PDB entry 6OF7 | X-ray diffraction, 3.11 A resolution | chains A and B

# Chain A
Molecule: Cryptochrome-1
From: Mus musculus
UniProtKB: P97784 (CRY1_MOUSE); numbering as in UniProt (aligned over 1-491)
Sequence (491 residues; numbered 1 to 491; the number before each row is that of its first residue):
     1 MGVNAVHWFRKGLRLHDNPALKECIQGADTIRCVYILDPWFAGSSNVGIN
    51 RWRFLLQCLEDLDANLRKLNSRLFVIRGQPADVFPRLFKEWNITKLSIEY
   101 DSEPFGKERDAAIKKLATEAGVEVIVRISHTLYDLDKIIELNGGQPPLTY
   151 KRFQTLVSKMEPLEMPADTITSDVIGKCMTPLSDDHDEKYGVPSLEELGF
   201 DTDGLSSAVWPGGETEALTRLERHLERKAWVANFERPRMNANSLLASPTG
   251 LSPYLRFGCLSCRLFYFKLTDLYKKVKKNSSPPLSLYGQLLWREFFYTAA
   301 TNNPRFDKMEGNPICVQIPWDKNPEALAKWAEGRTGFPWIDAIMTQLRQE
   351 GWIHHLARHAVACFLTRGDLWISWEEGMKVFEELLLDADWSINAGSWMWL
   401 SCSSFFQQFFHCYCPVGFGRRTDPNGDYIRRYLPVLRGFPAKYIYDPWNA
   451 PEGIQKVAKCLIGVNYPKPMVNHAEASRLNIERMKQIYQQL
Not modelled in the structure: 1-2, 39-43, 230-241
Curated features (UniProtKB/Swiss-Prot):
  - motif: Asn50 to Phe54 (LIR 1), Asp82 to Leu87 (LIR 2), Lys151 to Leu156 (LIR 3), Leu255 to Leu260 (LIR 4), Asp271 to Val276 (LIR 5), Ser285 to Leu290 (LIR 6), Thr335 to Trp339 (LIR 7), Lys379 to Leu384 (LIR 8), Gly395 to Leu400 (LIR 9), His411 to Val416 (LIR 10), Arg430 to Val435 (LIR 11), Gln486 to Leu491 (LIR 12)
  - binding site (FAD): Ser252, Gln289, His355, Asp387 to Asp389
  - modified residue (Phosphoserine): Ser71, Ser247, Ser280
  - cross-link (Glycyl lysine isopeptide (Lys-Gly)): Lys11 (interchain with G-Cter in ubiquitin), Lys107 (interchain with G-Cter in ubiquitin), Lys159 (interchain with G-Cter in ubiquitin), Lys329 (interchain with G-Cter in ubiquitin), Lys485 (interchain with G-Cter in ubiquitin)
  - mutagenesis: Ser71 (S71A: Phosphomimetic mutant that leads to stabilization of the protein; when associated with A-280 ...), Lys107 (K107R: Sensitive to FBXL3-ediated degradation but noz affected by expression of FBXL21), His224 (H224E: Reduces affinity for FBXL3), Ser247 (S247A: Reduced MAPK-catalyzed in vitro phosphorylation. No effect on inhibition of CLOCK-BMAL1-mediated transcriptional activity ...), Tyr273 (Y273A: Reduced interaction with MAP1LC3B and significant decrease in its autophagy-mediated degradation; when associated with A-276), Val276 (V276A: Reduced interaction with MAP1LC3B and significant decrease in its autophagy-mediated degradation; when associated with A-273), Ser280 (S280A: Phosphomimetic mutant that leads to stabilization of the protein; when associated with A-71 ...), Tyr287 (Y287A: No effect on its interaction with MAP1LC3B and moderate decrease in its autophagy-mediated degradation; when associated with A-290), Leu290 (L290A: No effect on its interaction with MAP1LC3B and moderate decrease in its autophagy-mediated degradation; when associated with A-287), Gly336 (G336D: Abolishes transcriptional repression of target genes. Abolishes interaction with PER2), Glu382 to Glu383 (Decreases transcriptional repression of target genes. Decreases FBXL3 binding. Increases PER2 binding), Phe405 (F405A: Decreases affinity for FBXL3. Slightly increases affinity for PER2), 3 further mutagenesis entries in UniProt
What the authors report for this chain:
  - conformationally variable residues (order/disorder transition): Ser44 to Val47

# Chain B
Molecule: Period circadian protein homolog 2
From: Homo sapiens
UniProtKB: O15055 (PER2_HUMAN); residues 1095-1214 here correspond to UniProt positions 1093-1212 (UniProt number = residue number - 2)
Sequence (128 residues; each row starts with the number of its first residue):
  1088 GAMDPEFSSDTSHTSKYFGSIDSSENNHKAKMNTGMEESEHFIKCVLQDP
  1138 IWLLMADADSSVMMTYQLPSRNLEAVLKEDREKLKLLQKLQPRFTESQKQ
  1188 ELREVHQWMQTGGLPAAIDVAECVYCES
Not modelled in the structure: 1088-1124, 1208-1215
Sequence notes: expression tag (1088-1094, 1215)
Curated features (UniProtKB/Swiss-Prot):
  - modified residue: Ser1126 (Phosphoserine)

# Chain A / chain B interface
Contacting residue pairs - 98 pairs, chain A then chain B:
  Ser45(A) - Leu1134(B)
  Ser45(A) - Gln1135(B)  hydrogen bond (side chain-backbone)
  Ser45(A) - Asp1136(B)
  Ser45(A) - Pro1137(B)
  Asn46(A) - Leu1134(B)
  Asn46(A) - Gln1135(B)
  Asn46(A) - Asp1136(B)
  Val47(A) - Pro1137(B)  hydrophobic
  Val47(A) - Trp1139(B)  hydrophobic
  Asn142(A) - Glu1188(B)
  Gln145(A) - Gln1185(B)
  Pro147(A) - Glu1188(B)
  Leu148(A) - Phe1181(B)  hydrophobic
  Leu148(A) - Gln1185(B)
  Leu148(A) - Glu1188(B)  hydrogen bond (backbone-side chain)
  Thr149(A) - Glu1188(B)  hydrogen bond (backbone-side chain)
  Thr149(A) - Leu1189(B)
  Thr149(A) - Val1192(B)
  Lys151(A) - Val1192(B)
  Arg152(A) - Glu1188(B)
  Arg152(A) - Glu1191(B)  salt bridge
  Leu198(A) - Leu1134(B)
  Gly199(A) - Leu1134(B)
  Phe200(A) - Leu1134(B)  hydrophobic
  Glu310(A) - Leu1177(B)
  Pro313(A) - Pro1179(B)
  Cys315(A) - Pro1179(B)
  Val316(A) - Gln1178(B)
  Val316(A) - Pro1179(B)
  Gln317(A) - Leu1171(B)
  Gln317(A) - Leu1174(B)
  Gln317(A) - Leu1177(B)  hydrogen bond (side chain-backbone)
  Gln317(A) - Gln1178(B)  hydrogen bond (backbone-side chain)
  Pro319(A) - Leu1171(B)
  Asp321(A) - Arg1158(B)  salt bridge
  Asn323(A) - Tyr1153(B)  hydrogen bond
  Pro324(A) - Ala1143(B)
  Glu325(A) - Ala1143(B)
  Glu325(A) - Asp1144(B)
  Ala328(A) - Trp1139(B)
  Lys329(A) - Val1149(B)
  Lys329(A) - Met1150(B)
  Lys329(A) - Tyr1153(B)  hydrogen bond (side chain-backbone)
  Ala331(A) - Trp1139(B)
  Glu332(A) - Trp1139(B)  hydrogen bond
  Glu332(A) - Leu1140(B)
  Arg334(A) - Met1150(B)
  Leu370(A) - Leu1155(B)  hydrophobic
  Val380(A) - Trp1139(B)  hydrophobic
  Phe405(A) - Phe1181(B)  hydrophobic
  Phe405(A) - Leu1189(B)  hydrophobic
  Phe405(A) - His1193(B)  hydrogen bond (backbone-side chain)
  Phe405(A) - Trp1195(B)  hydrophobic
  Gln407(A) - His1193(B)
  Gln408(A) - Val1192(B)
  Gln408(A) - His1193(B)
  Phe409(A) - Trp1195(B)  hydrophobic
  Phe409(A) - Pro1202(B)  hydrophobic
  Phe409(A) - Ala1204(B)  hydrophobic
  Phe410(A) - Ala1204(B)
  His411(A) - Ala1203(B)
  His411(A) - Ala1204(B)
  His411(A) - Val1207(B)
  Gly463(A) - Met1151(B)
  Val464(A) - Met1151(B)
  Tyr466(A) - Met1151(B)
  Pro467(A) - Met1150(B)
  Pro467(A) - Met1151(B)
  Lys468(A) - Met1151(B)  hydrogen bond (backbone-backbone)
  Lys468(A) - Gln1154(B)
  Pro469(A) - Gln1154(B)  hydrogen bond (backbone-side chain)
  Met470(A) - Tyr1153(B)
  Met470(A) - Gln1154(B)
  Met470(A) - Leu1155(B)  hydrogen bond (backbone-backbone)
  Val471(A) - Leu1155(B)  hydrophobic
  Glu475(A) - Ser1157(B)  hydrogen bond
  Leu479(A) - Arg1158(B)
  Leu479(A) - Val1163(B)  hydrophobic
  Ile481(A) - Ile1205(B)
  Glu482(A) - Leu1164(B)
  Arg483(A) - Val1163(B)
  Arg483(A) - Leu1164(B)
  Arg483(A) - Asp1167(B)  salt bridge
  Met484(A) - Ile1205(B)  hydrophobic
  Lys485(A) - Leu1201(B)
  Lys485(A) - Ile1205(B)
  Lys485(A) - Val1207(B)  hydrogen bond (side chain-backbone)
  Gln486(A) - Leu1164(B)  hydrogen bond (side chain-backbone)
  Gln486(A) - Asp1167(B)
  Gln486(A) - Arg1168(B)  hydrogen bond
  Tyr488(A) - Trp1195(B)  hydrophobic
  Tyr488(A) - Leu1201(B)  hydrophobic
  Tyr488(A) - Pro1202(B)  hydrophobic
  Tyr488(A) - Ile1205(B)  hydrophobic
  Gln489(A) - Leu1201(B)
  Gln490(A) - Leu1171(B)
  Gln490(A) - Gln1178(B)
  Leu491(A) - Gln1178(B)
Interface residues without a listed pair, chain A (66 interface residues in all): Ser44, Ile314, Ala326, Leu327, Arg367, Glu383, Leu384, Asn465, Arg478, Ile487
Interface residues without a listed pair, chain B (49 interface residues in all): Cys1132, Ile1138, Ala1145, Thr1152, Leu1160, Lys1170, Gln1175, Arg1180, Ser1184, Asp1206
Interface features reported in the paper:
  - pairs named by the authors: Ser45(A)-Gln1135(B) (backbone contact)

# Overview
The interface between chain A and chain B involves 66 residues on one side and 49 on the other; the contacts
include 16 hydrogen bonds and 3 salt bridges. Among the polar pairs are Arg152(A)-Glu1191(B),
Asp321(A)-Arg1158(B) and Arg483(A)-Asp1167(B). The authors report a backbone contact between Ser45(A) and
Gln1135(B). From the paper: conformational variability at Ser44(A).
Here chain A is Cryptochrome-1 (Mus musculus) and chain B is Period circadian protein homolog 2 (Homo
sapiens). Entry 6OF7 (Crystal structure of the CRY1-PER2 complex) was determined by X-ray diffraction.
